Entry 2VUV (X-ray diffraction, 1.30 A resolution); this record covers chain A.

[Chain A]
Name: Codakine
Source organism: Codakia orbicularis
UniProt: Q3KVL7 (Q3KVL7_9BIVA); residues 1-129 here correspond to UniProt positions 20-148 (UniProt number = residue number + 19)
Amino-acid sequence (129 residues; row label = number of the first residue in the row):
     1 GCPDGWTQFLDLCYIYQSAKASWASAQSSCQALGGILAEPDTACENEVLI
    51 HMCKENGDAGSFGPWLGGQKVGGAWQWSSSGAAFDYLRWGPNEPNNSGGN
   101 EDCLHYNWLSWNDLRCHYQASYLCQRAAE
Sequence notes: conflict K54 (Arg73 in Q3KVL7)
Modified residues: P91 (4-hydroxyproline; HYP)
Disulfides: C44 forms a disulfide with the same residue of a neighbouring copy of this chain
Disulfides: C2-C13, C30-C124, C103-C116
Metal / ion sites: Ca2+: E93, N95, E101, N112, D113 (together with glycerol)

[Summary]
E93, N95, E101, N112 and D113 coordinate Ca2+.
Chain A is Codakine (Codakia orbicularis); the structure, Crystal structure of Codakine at 1.3A resolution,
was determined by X-ray diffraction together with 2VUZ from the same study.
